Entry 4PD4 (X-ray diffraction, 3.04 A resolution); this record covers chains D and I of the 11 polymer chains in the assembly.

Chain D:
Protein: Cytochrome c1, heme protein, mitochondrial
Organism: Saccharomyces cerevisiae (strain ATCC 204508 / S288c)
Reference sequence: P07143 (CY1_YEAST); residues 62-309 here = UniProt positions 62-309
Chain sequence (248 residues; numbered 62 to 309; the number before each row is that of its first residue):
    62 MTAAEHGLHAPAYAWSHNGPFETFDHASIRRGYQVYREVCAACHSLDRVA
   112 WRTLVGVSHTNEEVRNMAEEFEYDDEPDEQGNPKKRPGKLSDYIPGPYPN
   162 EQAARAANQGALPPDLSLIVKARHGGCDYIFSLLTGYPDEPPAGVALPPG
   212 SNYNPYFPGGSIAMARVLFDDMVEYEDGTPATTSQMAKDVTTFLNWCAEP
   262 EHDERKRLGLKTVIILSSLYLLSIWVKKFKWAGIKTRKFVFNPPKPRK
Ion coordination: heme Fe: His-105, Met-225
Small-molecule neighbours:
  - 1,2-diacyl-glycerol-3-sn-phosphate (3PH): Leu-269, Lys-272, Thr-273, Ile-276, Leu-277
  - heme (HEM): Val-100, Cys-101, Ala-103, Cys-104, His-105, Asn-169, Ala-172, Leu-173, Pro-174, Pro-175, Leu-177, Ile-180, Arg-184, Tyr-190, Ile-191, Leu-195, Phe-218, Ile-223, Ala-224, Met-225, Val-228, Val-251, Leu-255
Curated features (UniProtKB/Swiss-Prot):
  - binding site (heme c): Cys-101, Cys-104, His-105, Met-225
  - mutagenesis: Arg-166 (R166G: Abolishes catalytic activity), Lys-272 (K272A: Loss of RIP1 from the bc1 complex), Lys-288 (K288L: Loss of CYT1 and COB from the bc1 complex; when associated with L-289 and L-296), Lys-289 (K289L: Loss of CYT1 and COB from the bc1 complex; when associated with L-288 and L-296), Lys-296 (K296L: Loss of CYT1 and COB from the bc1 complex; when associated with L-288 and L-289)

Chain I:
Protein: Cytochrome b-c1 complex subunit 9
Organism: Saccharomyces cerevisiae (strain ATCC 204508 / S288c)
Reference sequence: P22289 (QCR9_YEAST); residue numbers follow UniProt; this construct covers 2-58
Chain sequence (57 residues; row label = number of the first residue in the row):
     2 SFSSLYKTFFKRNAVFVGTIFAGAFVFQTVFDTAITSWYENHNKGKLWKD
    52 VKARIAA

Chain D / chain I interface:
Contacting residue pairs - 36 pairs, chain D then chain I:
  Ser-77(D) with Lys-47(I), hydrogen bond (backbone-side chain)
  Phe-82(D) with Trp-39(I), hydrophobic; Tyr-40(I); His-43(I); Asn-44(I), hydrogen bond (backbone-side chain)
  Glu-83(D) with His-43(I), salt bridge; Asn-44(I); Lys-47(I), salt bridge
  Thr-84(D) with Tyr-40(I); Asn-44(I), hydrogen bond (backbone-side chain); Lys-47(I)
  Phe-85(D) with Lys-47(I)
  Asp-86(D) with Lys-47(I)
  His-87(D) with Lys-47(I), hydrogen bond (backbone-backbone); Trp-49(I)
  Ala-88(D) with Val-52(I), hydrophobic
  Arg-91(D) with Trp-49(I); Ile-56(I)
  Gly-117(D) with Trp-49(I)
  Val-118(D) with Trp-49(I)
  Ser-119(D) with Trp-49(I)
  His-120(D) with Trp-49(I)
  Thr-121(D) with Trp-49(I); Lys-53(I)
  Glu-124(D) with Ala-58(I)
  Asp-264(D) with Tyr-40(I), hydrogen bond (backbone-side chain)
  Lys-267(D) with Tyr-40(I)
  Arg-268(D) with Asp-33(I), salt bridge; Thr-37(I), hydrogen bond; Tyr-40(I)
  Leu-271(D) with Ile-36(I), hydrophobic; Trp-39(I), hydrophobic
  Lys-272(D) with Phe-32(I); Asp-33(I), salt bridge
  Ile-275(D) with Phe-32(I), hydrophobic
  Ile-276(D) with Phe-32(I), hydrophobic
Also at the interface, not in a pair above, chain D (23 interface residues in all): Asp-238
Also at the interface, not in a pair above, chain I (16 interface residues in all): Phe-28, Leu-48

Overview:
The interface between chain D and chain I involves 23 residues on one side and 16 on the other, with 6
hydrogen bonds and 4 salt bridges. Polar contacts include Glu-83(D)/His-43(I), Glu-83(D)/Lys-47(I) and
Arg-268(D)/Asp-33(I). Bound to chain D: heme and 1,2-diacyl-glycerol-3-sn-phosphate.
Here chain D is Cytochrome c1, heme protein, mitochondrial and chain I is Cytochrome b-c1 complex subunit 9,
both from Saccharomyces cerevisiae (strain ATCC 204508 / S288c). Entry 4PD4 (Structural analysis of
atovaquone-inhibited cytochrome bc1 complex reveals the molecular basis of antimalarial drug action) was
determined by X-ray diffraction.
